PDB entry 3ZP0 | X-ray diffraction, 2.51 A resolution | chains E and F

== Chain E ==
Protein: Hemagglutinin
Source organism: Influenza A virus
Notes: fragment: ha1 of trypsin released ectodomain, residues 17-342
UniProtKB: Q6DQ34 (Q6DQ34_9INFA); residues -11 to 328 here correspond to UniProt positions 1-340 (UniProt number = residue number + 12)
Sequence (340 residues; each row starts with the number of its first residue; numbers below 1 keep their minus sign (Met-11 is residue -11)):
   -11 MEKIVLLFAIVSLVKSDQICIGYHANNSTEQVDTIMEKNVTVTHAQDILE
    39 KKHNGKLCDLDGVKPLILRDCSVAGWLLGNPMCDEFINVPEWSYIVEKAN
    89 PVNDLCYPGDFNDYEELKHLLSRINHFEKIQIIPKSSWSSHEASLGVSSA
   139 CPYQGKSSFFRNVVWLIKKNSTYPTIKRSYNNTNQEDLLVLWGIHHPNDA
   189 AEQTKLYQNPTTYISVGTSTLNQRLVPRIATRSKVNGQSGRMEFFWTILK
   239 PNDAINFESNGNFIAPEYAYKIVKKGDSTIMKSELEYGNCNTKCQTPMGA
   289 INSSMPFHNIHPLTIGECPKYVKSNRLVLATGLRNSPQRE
Disordered / not traced: -11 to 4, 326-328
Sequence notes: conflict Lys40 (Thr52 in Q6DQ34)
Cystine bridges: Cys46-Cys278, Cys59-Cys71, Cys94-Cys139, Cys282-Cys306

== Chain F ==
Protein: Hemagglutinin
Source organism: Influenza A virus
Notes: fragment: ha2 of trypsin released ectodomain, residues 347-512
UniProtKB: Q6DQ34 (Q6DQ34_9INFA); residues 1-160 here correspond to UniProt positions 347-506 (UniProt number = residue number + 346)
Sequence (160 residues; row label = number of the first residue in the row):
     1 GLFGAIAGFIEGGWQGMVDGWYGYHHSNEQGSGYAADKESTQKAIDGVTN
    51 KVNSIIDKMNTQFEAVGREFNNLERRIENLNKKMEDGFLDVWTYNAELLV
   101 LMENERTLDFHDSNVKNLYDKVRLQLRDNAKELGNGCFEFYHKCDNECME
   151 SVRNGTYDYP
Disordered / not traced: 159-160
Cystine bridges: Cys144-Cys148

== Interface between chain E and chain F ==
Pairs across the interface - 104 pairs, chain E then chain F:
  Asp5(E) - Ser27(F)
  Asp5(E) - Asn28(F)
  Asp5(E) - Glu139(F)
  Asp5(E) - Phe140(F)  hydrogen bond (backbone-backbone)
  Asp5(E) - Lys143(F)
  Asp5(E) - Cys144(F)  hydrogen bond (side chain-backbone)
  Gln6(E) - His25(F)
  Gln6(E) - His26(F)
  Gln6(E) - Ser27(F)  hydrogen bond (backbone-backbone)
  Gln6(E) - Leu133(F)
  Gln6(E) - Phe138(F)
  Gln6(E) - Met149(F)
  Ile7(E) - His25(F)
  Ile7(E) - Cys137(F)
  Ile7(E) - Phe138(F)  hydrogen bond (backbone-backbone)
  Ile7(E) - Phe140(F)  hydrophobic
  Ile7(E) - Val152(F)  hydrophobic
  Cys8(E) - Trp14(F)
  Cys8(E) - Gly23(F)
  Cys8(E) - Tyr24(F)
  Cys8(E) - His25(F)  hydrogen bond (backbone-backbone)
  Cys8(E) - Gly136(F)
  Cys8(E) - Cys137(F)  disulfide
  Ile9(E) - Ile10(F)
  Ile9(E) - Trp14(F)
  Ile9(E) - Gly23(F)
  Ile9(E) - Tyr24(F)  hydrophobic
  Ile9(E) - Leu118(F)  hydrophobic
  Ile9(E) - Tyr119(F)  hydrophobic
  Ile9(E) - Val122(F)  hydrophobic
  Ile9(E) - Gly136(F)  hydrogen bond (backbone-backbone)
  Gly10(E) - Trp14(F)
  Gly10(E) - Met17(F)
  Gly10(E) - Tyr22(F)
  Gly10(E) - Gly23(F)  hydrogen bond (backbone-backbone)
  Tyr11(E) - Ile6(F)
  Tyr11(E) - Ala7(F)  hydrogen bond (side chain-backbone)
  Tyr11(E) - Ile10(F)  hydrogen bond (side chain-backbone)
  Tyr11(E) - Gly12(F)
  Tyr11(E) - Gly13(F)  hydrogen bond (side chain-backbone)
  Tyr11(E) - Trp14(F)  hydrogen bond (backbone-backbone)
  Tyr11(E) - Met17(F)
  Tyr11(E) - Trp21(F)
  Tyr11(E) - Val115(F)  hydrophobic
  His12(E) - Trp14(F)
  His12(E) - Met17(F)  hydrogen bond (side chain-backbone)
  His12(E) - Gly20(F)
  His12(E) - Trp21(F)  hydrogen bond (backbone-backbone)
  Ala13(E) - Gly13(F)
  Ala13(E) - Trp14(F)  hydrogen bond (backbone-backbone)
  Ala13(E) - Gln15(F)
  Asn14(E) - Gln15(F)  hydrogen bond (backbone-side chain)
  Val20(E) - Asn104(F)
  Asp21(E) - Leu101(F)
  Asp21(E) - Asn104(F)  hydrogen bond (backbone-side chain)
  Thr22(E) - Leu101(F)
  Thr22(E) - Glu105(F)
  Ile23(E) - Leu101(F)  hydrophobic
  Met24(E) - Glu105(F)
  Val28(E) - Leu108(F)  hydrophobic
  Val30(E) - Leu108(F)  hydrophobic
  Thr31(E) - Trp21(F)
  His32(E) - Trp21(F)  hydrogen bond
  Gln34(E) - Val52(F)
  Glu103(E) - Glu69(F)
  Glu103(E) - Phe70(F)
  Glu103(E) - Asn71(F)
  Lys106(E) - Glu69(F)  salt bridge
  Lys270(E) - Glu69(F)
  Pro294(E) - Ile56(F)  hydrophobic
  Phe295(E) - Met59(F)  hydrophobic
  Phe295(E) - Gln62(F)
  Pro300(E) - Ala65(F)
  Leu301(E) - Ala65(F)  hydrophobic
  Lys308(E) - Met59(F)
  Lys308(E) - Asn60(F)  hydrogen bond (side chain-backbone)
  Lys308(E) - Gln62(F)
  Lys308(E) - Glu64(F)  salt bridge
  Tyr309(E) - Gln62(F)
  Tyr309(E) - Leu89(F)  hydrophobic
  Val310(E) - Thr93(F)
  Lys311(E) - Asp90(F)  salt bridge
  Lys311(E) - Thr93(F)  hydrogen bond (backbone-side chain)
  Ser312(E) - Thr93(F)
  Ser312(E) - Glu97(F)  hydrogen bond
  Leu315(E) - Glu97(F)
  Val316(E) - Val100(F)
  Val316(E) - Asn104(F)  hydrogen bond (backbone-side chain)
  Leu317(E) - Ile55(F)  hydrophobic
  Leu317(E) - Val100(F)  hydrophobic
  Leu317(E) - Asn104(F)
  Ala318(E) - Asn104(F)  hydrogen bond (backbone-side chain)
  Ala318(E) - Thr107(F)
  Thr319(E) - Trp21(F)
  Thr319(E) - Val48(F)
  Thr319(E) - Thr107(F)
  Thr319(E) - His111(F)  hydrogen bond (backbone-side chain)
  Gly320(E) - Trp21(F)
  Gly320(E) - Leu108(F)
  Gly320(E) - His111(F)
  Leu321(E) - Tyr22(F)  hydrophobic
  Leu321(E) - His111(F)
  Ser324(E) - Gly12(F)
  Ser324(E) - Gly13(F)  hydrogen bond (side chain-backbone)
Interface residues without a listed pair, chain E (44 interface residues in all): Asn15, Ile36, Glu85, Arg322
Interface residues without a listed pair, chain F (65 interface residues in all): Glu11, Val18, Glu29, Glu74, Asp86, Trp92, Ala96, Leu98, Met102, Leu126, Arg153
Inter-chain disulfides: Cys8(E)-Cys137(F)

== In short ==
44 residues of chain E and 65 residues of chain F are in contact, with 1 disulfide bond, 24 hydrogen bonds and
3 salt bridges. Polar pairs include Lys106(E)-Glu69(F), Lys308(E)-Glu64(F) and Lys311(E)-Asp90(F).
Here chain E is Hemagglutinin and chain F is Hemagglutinin, both from Influenza A virus. Entry 3ZP0 (INFLUENZA
VIRUS (VN1194) H5 HA with LSTa) was determined by X-ray diffraction, deposited together with 3ZP1, 3ZP2, 3ZP3,
3ZP6, 3ZPA and 3ZPB.
